PDB entry 9BX9 | electron microscopy, 3.79 A resolution | chains A and C of the 4 polymer chains in the assembly

[Chain A]
Name: Ribonucleoside-diphosphate reductase subunit alpha
Source organism: Bacillus subtilis
Notes: EC 1.17.4.1
UniProtKB: P50620 (RIR1_BACSU); numbering as in UniProt (aligned over 1-700)
Amino-acid sequence (700 residues; each row starts with the number of its first residue):
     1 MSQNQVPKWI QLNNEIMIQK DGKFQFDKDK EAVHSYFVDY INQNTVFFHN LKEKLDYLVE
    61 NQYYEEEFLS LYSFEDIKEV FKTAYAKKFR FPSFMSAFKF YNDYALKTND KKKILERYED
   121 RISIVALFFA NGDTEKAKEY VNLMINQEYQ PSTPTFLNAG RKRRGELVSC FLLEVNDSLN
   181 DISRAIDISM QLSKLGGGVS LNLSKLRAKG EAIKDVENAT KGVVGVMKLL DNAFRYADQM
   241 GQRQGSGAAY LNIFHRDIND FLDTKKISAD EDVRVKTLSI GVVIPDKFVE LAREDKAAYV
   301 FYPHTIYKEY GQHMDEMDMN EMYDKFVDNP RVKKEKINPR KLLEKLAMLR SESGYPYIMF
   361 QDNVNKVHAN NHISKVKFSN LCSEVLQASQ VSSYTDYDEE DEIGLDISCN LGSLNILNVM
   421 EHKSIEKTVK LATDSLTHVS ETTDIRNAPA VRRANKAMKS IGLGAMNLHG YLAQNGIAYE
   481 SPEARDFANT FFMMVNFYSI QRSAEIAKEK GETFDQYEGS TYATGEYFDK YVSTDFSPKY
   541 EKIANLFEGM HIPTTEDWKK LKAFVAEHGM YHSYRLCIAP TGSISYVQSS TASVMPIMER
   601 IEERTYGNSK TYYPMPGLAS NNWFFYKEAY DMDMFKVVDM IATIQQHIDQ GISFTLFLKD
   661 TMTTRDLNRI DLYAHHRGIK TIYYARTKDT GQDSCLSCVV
Not modelled in the structure: 1-5, 689-700
Residues lining bound ligands:
  - ATP (adenosine-5'-triphosphate): Lys30, Val33, His34, Phe37, Val38, Asn42, Phe89, Arg90, Phe91, Arg117
  - dTTP (TTP), molecule 1: Asp177, Ser178, Leu179, Ile182, Leu206, Arg207, Ala212, Ile213, Lys214, Ala219, Thr220, Lys221, His304
  - dTTP (TTP), molecule 2: Lys194, Tyr236, Ala237, Asp238
Swiss-Prot annotation at these positions:
  - active site: Asn380 (Proton acceptor), Cys382 (Cysteine radical intermediate), Glu384 (Proton acceptor)
  - binding site (substrate): Thr153, Ser169, Cys170, Gly198, Asn380 to Glu384, Pro580 to Ile584
  - site: Cys170 (Important for hydrogen atom transfer), Asp177 (Allosteric effector binding), Arg207 (Allosteric effector binding), Cys409 (Important for hydrogen atom transfer), Tyr683 (Important for electron transfer), Tyr684 (Important for electron transfer), Cys695 (Interacts with thioredoxin/glutaredoxin), Cys698 (Interacts with thioredoxin/glutaredoxin)
  - mutagenesis: His255 (H255Y: In ts-A 73; temperature-sensitive lethal mutation)
Reported in the primary citation:
  - catalytic residues: Cys382 (citing earlier work)

[Chain C]
Name: Ribonucleoside-diphosphate reductase subunit beta
Source organism: Bacillus subtilis
Notes: EC 1.17.4.1
UniProtKB: P50621 (RIR2_BACSU); numbering as in UniProt (aligned over 1-329)
Amino-acid sequence (350 residues; each row starts with the number of its first residue; numbers below 1 keep their minus sign (Met-20 is residue -20)):
   -20 MGSSHHHHHH SSGLVPRGSH MMTKIYDAAN WSKHEDDFTQ MFYNQNVKQF WLPEEIALNG
    40 DLLTWKYLGK NEQDTYMKVL AGLTLLDTEQ GNTGMPIVAE HVDGHQRKAV LNFMAMMENA
   100 VHAKSYSNIF MTLAPTETIN EVFEWVKQNK YLQKKAQMIV GLYKAIQKDD EISLFKAMVA
   160 SVYLESFLFY SGFYYPLYFY GQGKLMQSGE IINLILRDEA IHGVYVGLLA QEIYNKQTEE
   220 KKAELREFAI DLLNQLYENE LEYTEDLYDQ VGLSHDVKKF IRYNANKALM NLGFDPYFEE
   280 EDINPIVLNG LNTKTKSHDF FSMKGNGYKK ATVEPLKDDD FYFEDEKEQI
Not modelled in the structure: -20 to 15, 291-310, 323-329
Construct notes: initiating methionine (-20); expression tag (-19 to 0)
Ion coordination: Mn2+ site 1: Asp66, Glu97, His101, Glu198; Mn2+ site 2: Glu97, Glu164, Glu198, His201
Swiss-Prot annotation at these positions:
  - active site: Tyr105
  - binding site (Fe cation): Asp66, Glu97, His101, Glu164, Glu198, His201

[How chain A and chain C interact]
Pairs across the interface - 27 pairs, chain A then chain C:
  Ala292(A) with Phe320(C)
  Arg293(A) with Phe320(C); Tyr321(C)
  Arg340(A) with Leu315(C), hydrogen bond (side chain-backbone); Lys316(C); Asp317(C), salt bridge; Phe320(C)
  Leu343(A) with Phe320(C), hydrophobic
  Glu344(A) with Pro314(C); Leu315(C), hydrogen bond (side chain-backbone)
  Thr663(A) with Thr311(C); Glu313(C), hydrogen bond
  Thr664(A) with Thr311(C), hydrogen bond (backbone-backbone); Val312(C); Glu313(C), hydrogen bond (side chain-backbone)
  Arg665(A) with Glu313(C); Pro314(C); Lys316(C); Asp319(C), salt bridge
  Asn668(A) with Leu315(C)
  Arg669(A) with Asp319(C); Phe322(C)
  Leu672(A) with Asp319(C); Phe320(C), hydrophobic; Phe322(C)
  Tyr673(A) with Phe322(C)
  His676(A) with Phe322(C)
Other interface residues (no listed pair), chain A (16 interface residues in all): Val289, Phe635, Asp666
Other interface residues (no listed pair), chain C (12 interface residues in all): Asp318

[Overview]
The interface between chain A and chain C involves 16 residues on one side and 12 on the other, with 5
hydrogen bonds and 2 salt bridges. Among the polar pairs are Arg340(A)-Asp317(C), Arg665(A)-Asp319(C) and
Arg340(A)-Leu315(C). Bound to chain A: dTTP and ATP. The paper reports the catalytic residue Cys382(A).
Chain A is Ribonucleoside-diphosphate reductase subunit alpha and chain C is Ribonucleoside-diphosphate
reductase subunit beta, both from Bacillus subtilis; the structure, Class 15 model for preturnover condition
of Bacillus subtilis ribonucleotide reductase complex, was determined by electron microscopy together with
9BW3, 9BWX, 9BX2, 9BX3, 9BX6, 9BX8 and 39 further entries from the same study.
